8CLG - chains B and E of the 6 polymer chains in the assembly; structure by X-ray diffraction, 2.80 A resolution.

== Chain B ==
Name: Tubulin beta-2B chain
Organism: Bos taurus
UniProtKB: Q6B856 (TBB2B_BOVIN); the author numbering skips numbers that UniProt does not, so the offset changes along the chain: 1-42 = UniProt 1-42; 45-360 = UniProt 43-358; 369-441 = UniProt 359-431
Sequence (431 residues; row label = number of the first residue in the row; note: 10 numbers in that range are skipped by the numbering (no residue carries them; nothing is unmodelled there)):
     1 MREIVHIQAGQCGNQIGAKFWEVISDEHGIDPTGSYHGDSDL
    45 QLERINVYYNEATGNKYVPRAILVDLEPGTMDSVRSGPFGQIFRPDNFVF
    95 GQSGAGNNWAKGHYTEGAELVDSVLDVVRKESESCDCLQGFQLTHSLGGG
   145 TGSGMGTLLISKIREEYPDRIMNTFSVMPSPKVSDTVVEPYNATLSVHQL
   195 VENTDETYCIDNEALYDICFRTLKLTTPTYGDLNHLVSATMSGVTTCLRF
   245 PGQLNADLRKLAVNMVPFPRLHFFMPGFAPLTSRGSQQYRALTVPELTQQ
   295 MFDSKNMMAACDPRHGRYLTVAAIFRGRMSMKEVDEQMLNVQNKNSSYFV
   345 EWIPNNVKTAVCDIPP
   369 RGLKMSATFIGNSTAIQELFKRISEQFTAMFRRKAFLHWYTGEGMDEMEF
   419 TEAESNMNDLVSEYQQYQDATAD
Disordered / not traced: 439-441
Ion coordination: Mg2+: Gln11 (together with GDP); Ca2+ near Glu113 (its only coordinating residue here)
Small-molecule neighbours:
  - epothilone a (EP): Leu217, Leu219, Asp226, His229, Leu230, Ala233, Phe272, Pro274, Leu275, Thr276, Ser277, Arg278, Gln281, Gln282, Arg284, Leu286, Leu371
  - GDP (guanosine-5'-diphosphate): Gly10, Gln11, Cys12, Gln15, Ile16, Asp69, Asn101, Ser140, Gly142, Gly143, Gly144, Thr145, Gly146, Val171, Pro173, Val177, Asp179, Glu183, Asn206, Leu209, Tyr224, Leu227, Asn228
  - colchicine (LOC; N-[(7S)-1,2,3,10-tetramethoxy-9-oxo-6,7-dihydro-5H-benzo[d]heptalen-7-yl]ethanamide): Cys241, Leu242, Leu248, Ala250, Asp251, Lys254, Leu255, Asn258, Met259, Thr314, Val315, Ala316, Ile318, Asn350, Lys352, Ala354, Ile378
Swiss-Prot annotation at these positions:
  - motif: Met1 to Ile4 (MREI motif)
  - binding site (GTP): Gln11, Glu71, Ser140, Gly144, Thr145, Gly146, Asn206, Asn228
  - binding site (Mg(2+)): Glu71
  - modified residue: Ser40 (Phosphoserine), Thr57 (Phosphothreonine), Lys60 (N6-acetyllysine), Ser174 (Phosphoserine), Thr287 (Phosphothreonine), Thr292 (Phosphothreonine), Arg320 (Omega-N-methylarginine)
  - cross-link (Glycyl lysine isopeptide (Lys-Gly)): Lys60 (interchain with G-Cter in ubiquitin), Lys326 (interchain with G-Cter in ubiquitin)

== Chain E ==
Name: Stathmin-4
Organism: synthetic construct
Sequence (123 residues; each row starts with the number of its first residue; note: 15 numbers in that range are skipped by the numbering (no residue carries them; nothing is unmodelled there)):
     6 MEVIELNKCTSGQSFEVILKPPS
    44 DPSLEEIQKKLEAAEERRKYQEAELLKHLAEKREHEREVIQKAIEENNNF
    94 IKMAKEKLAQKMESNKENREAHLAAMLERLQEKDKHAEEVRKNKELKEEA

== How chain B and chain E interact ==
Residue-residue contacts (20):
  Tyr108(B) - His78(E)  hydrogen bond
  Tyr108(B) - Glu79(E)
  Tyr108(B) - Val82(E)  hydrophobic
  Tyr108(B) - Ile83(E)
  Leu152(B) - Glu79(E)
  Ser155(B) - Leu72(E)
  Ser155(B) - Lys75(E)
  Ser155(B) - Arg76(E)  hydrogen bond
  Lys156(B) - Arg76(E)
  Lys156(B) - Glu79(E)  salt bridge
  Glu159(B) - Leu69(E)
  Glu159(B) - Leu72(E)
  Glu159(B) - Arg76(E)  salt bridge
  Gln193(B) - Lys75(E)  hydrogen bond
  Glu196(B) - His71(E)
  Glu411(B) - Val82(E)
  Glu411(B) - Ala86(E)
  Gly412(B) - Val82(E)
  Gly412(B) - Ala86(E)
  Glu417(B) - His78(E)  salt bridge
Interface residues without a listed pair, chain B (17 interface residues in all): His107, Thr109, Arg158, Pro162, Asn197, Gly410, Met413
Interface residues without a listed pair, chain E (15 interface residues in all): Glu65, Leu68, Ala73, Lys85, Asn90

== Summary ==
The interface between chain B and chain E involves 17 residues on one side and 15 on the other; the contacts
include 3 hydrogen bonds and 3 salt bridges. Polar contacts include Lys156(B)-Glu79(E), Glu159(B)-Arg76(E) and
Glu417(B)-His78(E). Bound to chain B: epothilone a, colchicine and GDP.
Here chain B is Tubulin beta-2B chain (Bos taurus) and chain E is Stathmin-4 (synthetic construct). Entry 8CLG
(Epothilone A and Colchicine bound to tubulin (T2R-TTL) complex) was determined by X-ray diffraction (same
publication as 8CL9, 8CLB, 8CLC, 8CLD, 8CLE, 8CLF and 8CLH).
